Entry 2ZCY (X-ray diffraction, 2.90 A resolution); this record covers chains B and C of the 28 polymer chains in the assembly.

# Chain B
Molecule: Proteasome component Y13
Source organism: Saccharomyces cerevisiae
Notes: EC 3.4.25.1
Reference sequence: P23638 (PSA4_YEAST); the construct lacks a stretch of the UniProt sequence and is renumbered around it, so the offset changes along the chain: 3-63 = UniProt 1-61; 64-144 = UniProt 63-143; 145-200 = UniProt 145-200; 202-204 = UniProt 201-203; 2 more segments
Chain sequence (258 residues; each row starts with the number of its first residue; note: 1 number in that range is skipped by the numbering (no residue carries it; nothing is unmodelled there); a row labelled like 20A-20B holds insertion residues (20A, then the next letters in order)):
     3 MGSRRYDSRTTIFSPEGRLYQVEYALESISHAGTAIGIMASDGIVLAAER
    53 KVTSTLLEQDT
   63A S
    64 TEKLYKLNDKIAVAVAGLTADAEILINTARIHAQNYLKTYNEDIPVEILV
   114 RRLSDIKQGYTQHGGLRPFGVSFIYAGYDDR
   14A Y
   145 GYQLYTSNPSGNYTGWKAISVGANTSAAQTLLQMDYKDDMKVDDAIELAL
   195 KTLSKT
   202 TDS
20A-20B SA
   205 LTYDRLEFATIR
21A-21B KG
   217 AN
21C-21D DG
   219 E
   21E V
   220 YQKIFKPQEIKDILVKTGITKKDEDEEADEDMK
Unresolved in the structure: 3, 240-252
Swiss-Prot annotation at these positions:
  - cross-link (Glycyl lysine isopeptide (Lys-Gly)): Lys101 (interchain with G-Cter in ubiquitin), Lys199 (interchain with G-Cter in ubiquitin), Lys225 (interchain with G-Cter in ubiquitin)

# Chain C
Molecule: Proteasome component PRE6
Source organism: Saccharomyces cerevisiae
Notes: EC 3.4.25.1
Reference sequence: P40303 (PSA7_YEAST); the construct lacks a stretch of the UniProt sequence and is renumbered around it, so the offset changes along the chain: 5-62 = UniProt 1-58; 63-143 = UniProt 60-140; 145-180 = UniProt 144-179; 182-203 = UniProt 184-205; 1 more segments
Chain sequence (254 residues; numbered 5 to 254 plus 7 insertion-coded residues; 3 numbers in that range are skipped by the numbering (no residue carries them; nothing is unmodelled there); the number before each row is that of its first residue; a row labelled like 18A-18D holds insertion residues (18A, then the next letters in order)):
     5 MSGYDRALSIFSPDGHIFQVEYALEAVKRGTCAVGVKGKNCVVLGCERRS
    55 TLKLQDTR
   62A I
    63 TPSKVSKIDSHVVLSFSGLNADSRILIEKARVEAQSHRLTLEDPVTVEYL
   113 TRYVAGVQQRYTQSGGVRPFGVSTLIAGFDP
   14A R
   144 D
   14B D
   145 EPKLYQTEPSGIYSSWSAQTIGRNSKTVREFLEKNY
18A-18D DRKE
   182 PPATVEECVKLTVRSLLEVVQT
   206 GAKNIEITVVKPDSDIVALSSEEINQYVTQIEQEKQEQQEQDKKKKSNH
Unresolved in the structure: 5-6, 244-254
Swiss-Prot annotation at these positions:
  - modified residue: Thr63 (Phosphothreonine)

# Chain B / chain C interface
Pairs across the interface (75):
  Arg6(B) with Arg10(C), hydrogen bond (backbone-side chain)
  Asp9(B) with Tyr8(C), hydrogen bond; Arg10(C), salt bridge
  Arg11(B) with Arg10(C)
  Thr13(B) with Leu12(C); Arg130(C)
  Ile14(B) with Gln23(C)
  Tyr14A(B) with Arg62(C), hydrogen bond (backbone-side chain); Ile62A(C), hydrophobic
  Phe15(B) with Gln23(C), hydrogen bond (backbone-side chain); Tyr26(C), hydrophobic; Ala27(C), hydrophobic; Leu81(C), hydrophobic; Arg130(C); Pro131(C); Gly133(C)
  Ser16(B) with Tyr26(C)
  Pro17(B) with Tyr26(C), hydrophobic; Glu29(C)
  Glu18(B) with Glu29(C); Arg33(C), hydrogen bond (backbone-side chain)
  Gly19(B) with Tyr26(C); Glu29(C); Ala30(C); Arg33(C)
  Arg20(B) with Arg33(C)
  Leu21(B) with Arg130(C)
  Met41(B) with Asp60(C); Arg62(C)
  Glu110(B) with Ile62A(C)
  Arg114(B) with Arg86(C)
  Ser117(B) with Arg86(C)
  Asp118(B) with Arg86(C), salt bridge; Ile87(C)
  Gln121(B) with Ala83(C); Asp84(C); Ile87(C)
  Thr124(B) with Arg130(C), hydrogen bond (backbone-side chain)
  Gln125(B) with Tyr123(C); Gly128(C); Val129(C); Arg130(C), hydrogen bond (backbone-backbone); Phe132(C)
  His126(B) with Gly128(C); Val129(C)
  Gly127(B) with Tyr8(C); Gly128(C)
  Gly128(B) with Tyr8(C)
  Tyr146(B) with Arg62(C), hydrogen bond (backbone-side chain)
  Gln147(B) with Ile62A(C)
  Leu148(B) with Ile62A(C)
  Tyr149(B) with Ile62A(C)
  Ser154(B) with Ala83(C)
  Gly155(B) with Ala83(C); Arg86(C), hydrogen bond (backbone-side chain)
  Asn156(B) with Asn82(C)
  Tyr157(B) with Pro64(C); Arg86(C)
  Thr158(B) with Thr63(C)
  Gly159(B) with Gln59(C); Asp60(C), hydrogen bond (backbone-backbone); Ile62A(C); Thr63(C), hydrogen bond (backbone-side chain)
  Trp160(B) with Leu56(C), hydrophobic; Leu58(C); Gln59(C); Asp60(C)
  Lys161(B) with Leu58(C), hydrogen bond (backbone-backbone); Gln59(C)
  Ala162(B) with Leu58(C)
  Gln173(B) with Leu56(C)
  Leu176(B) with Leu58(C)
  Gln177(B) with Lys57(C); Leu58(C)
  Tyr180(B) with Leu58(C), hydrophobic

# Summary
41 residues of chain B and 31 residues of chain C are in contact; the contacts include 12 hydrogen bonds and 2
salt bridges. Polar pairs include Asp9(B)-Arg10(C), Asp118(B)-Arg86(C) and Arg6(B)-Arg10(C).
Chain B is Proteasome component Y13 and chain C is Proteasome component PRE6, both from Saccharomyces
cerevisiae; the structure, yeast 20S proteasome:syringolin A-complex, was determined by X-ray diffraction
(same publication as 3BDM).
